PDB entry 4E45 | X-ray diffraction, 2.00 A resolution | chains C and E of the 5 polymer chains in the assembly

Chain C:
Protein: Centromere protein S
Source organism: Homo sapiens
Reference sequence: Q8N2Z9 (CENPS_HUMAN); residue numbers follow UniProt; this construct covers 1-110
Amino-acid sequence (112 residues; each row starts with the number of its first residue; numbers below 1 keep their minus sign (Gly-1 is residue -1)):
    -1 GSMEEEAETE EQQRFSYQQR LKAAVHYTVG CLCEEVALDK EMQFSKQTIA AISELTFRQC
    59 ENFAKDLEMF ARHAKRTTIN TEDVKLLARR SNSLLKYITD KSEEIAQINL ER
Disordered / not traced: -1 to 11, 106-110
Construct notes: expression tag (-1 to 0)
UniProt features mapped onto this chain:
  - modified residue: Met1 (N-acetylmethionine)
  - mutagenesis: Lys73 to Arg74 (No effect on CENPX- and FANCM-binding; loss of double-stranded DNA-binding of the MHF heterodimer and of FANCM recruitment to fork DNA decrease in FA core complex activity, as shown by lower levels ...), Arg87 to Arg88 (Partial loss of CENPX- and FANCM-binding decrease in FA core complex activity, as shown by lower levels of FANCD2 monoubiquitination and higher frequency of sister chromatin exchanges ...)

Chain E:
Protein: Fanconi anemia group M protein
Source organism: Homo sapiens
Notes: EC 3.6.4.13
Reference sequence: Q8IYD8 (FANCM_HUMAN); numbering as in UniProt (aligned over 667-800)
Amino-acid sequence (137 residues; row label = number of the first residue in the row):
   664 GAMDPMRQSS LKKDWFLSEE EFKLWNRLYR LRDSDEIKEI TLPQVQFSSL QNEENKPAQE
   724 STTGIHQLSL SEWRLWQDHP LPTHQVDHSD RCRHFIGLMQ MIEGMRHEEG ECSYELEVES
   784 YLQMEDVTST FIAPRNE
Disordered / not traced: 664-675, 714-724, 792-800
Construct notes: expression tag (664-666); conflict Pro668 (Gly in Q8IYD8)
Bound ions: Zn2+: His751, Cys755 (shared with 2 residues of chain D)

How chain C and chain E interact:
Contacting residue pairs (42; chain C residue first):
  Phe13(C) - Phe685(E)  hydrophobic
  Phe13(C) - Trp688(E)  hydrophobic
  Tyr15(C) - Trp678(E)  hydrophobic
  Arg18(C) - Trp678(E)
  Arg18(C) - Phe679(E)
  Leu19(C) - Trp678(E)  hydrophobic
  Ala21(C) - Leu680(E)
  Ala21(C) - Trp688(E)  hydrophobic
  Ala22(C) - Trp678(E)
  Ala22(C) - Leu680(E)  hydrophobic
  His24(C) - Trp688(E)  hydrogen bond
  His24(C) - Tyr692(E)
  Tyr25(C) - Leu680(E)  hydrophobic
  Tyr25(C) - Glu684(E)
  Tyr25(C) - Leu687(E)  hydrophobic
  Tyr25(C) - Trp688(E)
  Tyr25(C) - Tyr692(E)  hydrophobic
  Gly28(C) - Tyr692(E)
  Cys29(C) - Tyr692(E)
  Lys44(C) - Leu691(E)
  Lys44(C) - Tyr692(E)
  Lys44(C) - Arg693(E)  hydrogen bond (side chain-backbone)
  Lys44(C) - Asp698(E)  salt bridge
  Gln45(C) - Ile700(E)
  Gln45(C) - Ile703(E)
  Ile47(C) - Tyr692(E)  hydrophobic
  Ala48(C) - Leu694(E)  hydrophobic
  Ala49(C) - Ile703(E)
  Glu52(C) - Ile703(E)
  Glu52(C) - Leu705(E)
  Leu53(C) - Leu705(E)  hydrophobic
  Leu53(C) - Leu731(E)  hydrophobic
  Arg56(C) - Leu705(E)
  Arg56(C) - Pro706(E)  hydrogen bond (side chain-backbone)
  Arg88(C) - Ser752(E)
  Arg88(C) - Arg754(E)
  Ser89(C) - Val749(E)
  Ser89(C) - Asp750(E)  hydrogen bond (side chain-backbone)
  Asn90(C) - Asp750(E)
  Ser91(C) - Gln748(E)  hydrogen bond (side chain-backbone)
  Ser91(C) - Val749(E)
  Ser91(C) - Asp750(E)  hydrogen bond (side chain-backbone)
Also at the interface, not in a pair above, chain C (25 interface residues in all): Lys38, Leu92, Tyr95
Also at the interface, not in a pair above, chain E (26 interface residues in all): Arg695, Gln707, His747, Asp753

Overview:
The interface between chain C and chain E involves 25 residues on one side and 26 on the other; the contacts
include 6 hydrogen bonds and 1 salt bridge. Among the polar pairs are Lys44(C)-Asp698(E), His24(C)-Trp688(E)
and Lys44(C)-Arg693(E).
Here chain C is Centromere protein S and chain E is Fanconi anemia group M protein, both from Homo sapiens.
Entry 4E45 (Crystal structure of the hMHF1/hMHF2 Histone-Fold Tetramer in Complex with Fanconi Anemia
Associated Helicase hFANCM) was determined by X-ray diffraction.
